3FQ7 - chains A and B; structure by X-ray diffraction, 2.15 A resolution.

# Chain A
Name: Glutamate-1-semialdehyde 2,1-aminomutase
From: Synechococcus elongatus PCC 6301
Notes: EC 5.4.3.8; fragment: sequence database residues 7-433
Reference sequence: P24630 (GSA_SYNP6); residues 1007-1433 here correspond to UniProt positions 7-433 (UniProt number = residue number - 1000)
Chain sequence (427 residues; numbered 1007 to 1433; the number before each row is that of its first residue):
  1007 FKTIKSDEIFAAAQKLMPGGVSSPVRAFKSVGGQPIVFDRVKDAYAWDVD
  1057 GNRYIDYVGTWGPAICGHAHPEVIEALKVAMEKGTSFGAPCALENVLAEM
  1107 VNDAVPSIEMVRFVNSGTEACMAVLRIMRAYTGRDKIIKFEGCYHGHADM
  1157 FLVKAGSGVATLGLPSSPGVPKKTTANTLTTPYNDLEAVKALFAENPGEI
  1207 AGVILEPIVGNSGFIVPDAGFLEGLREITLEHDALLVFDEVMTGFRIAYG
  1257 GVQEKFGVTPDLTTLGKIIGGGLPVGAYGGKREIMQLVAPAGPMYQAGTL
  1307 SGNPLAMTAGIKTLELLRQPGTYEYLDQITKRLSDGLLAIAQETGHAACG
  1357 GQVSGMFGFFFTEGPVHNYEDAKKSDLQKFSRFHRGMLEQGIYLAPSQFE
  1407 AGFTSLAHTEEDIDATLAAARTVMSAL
Sequence notes: conflict N1108 (Ile108 in P24630), I1133 (Leu133 in P24630), S1172 (Asp172 in P24630), K1179 (Ser179 in P24630), T1187 (Ala187 in P24630), G1327 (Ala327 in P24630)
Residues lining bound ligands:
  - PXG (3-[O-phosphonopyridoxyl]--amino-benzoic acid), molecule 1: S1029, V1031, W1067, S1122, G1123, T1124, C1127, Y1150, H1151, G1152, S1163, E1212, N1217, D1245, V1247, M1248, K1273, E1406
  - PXG, molecule 2: E1125, A1303, G1304, T1305

# Chain B
Name: Glutamate-1-semialdehyde 2,1-aminomutase
From: Synechococcus elongatus PCC 6301
Notes: EC 5.4.3.8; fragment: sequence database residues 7-433
Reference sequence: P24630 (GSA_SYNP6); residues 2007-2433 here correspond to UniProt positions 7-433 (UniProt number = residue number - 2000)
Chain sequence (427 residues; numbered 2007 to 2433; the number before each row is that of its first residue):
  2007 FKTIKSDEIFAAAQKLMPGGVSSPVRAFKSVGGQPIVFDRVKDAYAWDVD
  2057 GNRYIDYVGTWGPAICGHAHPEVIEALKVAMEKGTSFGAPCALENVLAEM
  2107 VNDAVPSIEMVRFVNSGTEACMAVLRIMRAYTGRDKIIKFEGCYHGHADM
  2157 FLVKAGSGVATLGLPSSPGVPKKTTANTLTTPYNDLEAVKALFAENPGEI
  2207 AGVILEPIVGNSGFIVPDAGFLEGLREITLEHDALLVFDEVMTGFRIAYG
  2257 GVQEKFGVTPDLTTLGKIIGGGLPVGAYGGKREIMQLVAPAGPMYQAGTL
  2307 SGNPLAMTAGIKTLELLRQPGTYEYLDQITKRLSDGLLAIAQETGHAACG
  2357 GQVSGMFGFFFTEGPVHNYEDAKKSDLQKFSRFHRGMLEQGIYLAPSQFE
  2407 AGFTSLAHTEEDIDATLAAARTVMSAL
Sequence notes: conflict N2108 (Ile108 in P24630), I2133 (Leu133 in P24630), S2172 (Asp172 in P24630), K2179 (Ser179 in P24630), T2187 (Ala187 in P24630), G2327 (Ala327 in P24630)
Residues lining bound ligands:
  - PXG (3-[O-phosphonopyridoxyl]--amino-benzoic acid), molecule 1: S2029, V2031, W2067, S2122, G2123, T2124, C2127, Y2150, H2151, G2152, E2212, N2217, D2245, V2247, M2248, K2273, E2406
  - PXG, molecule 2: E2125, A2303, G2304, T2305

# Chain A / chain B interface
Pairs across the interface - 218 pairs, chain A then chain B:
  I1015(A) - N2101(B)  hydrogen bond (backbone-side chain)
  A1018(A) - N2101(B)
  A1019(A) - N2101(B)
  Q1020(A) - M2116(B)
  K1021(A) - M2116(B)
  L1022(A) - N2101(B)
  L1022(A) - N2108(B)
  L1022(A) - M2116(B)
  L1022(A) - V2117(B)  hydrogen bond (backbone-backbone)
  M1023(A) - M2116(B)  hydrophobic
  M1023(A) - V2117(B)
  P1024(A) - M2116(B)
  P1024(A) - V2117(B)
  P1024(A) - R2118(B)  hydrogen bond (backbone-side chain)
  P1024(A) - M2291(B)
  P1024(A) - V2294(B)
  P1024(A) - P2296(B)
  P1024(A) - A2297(B)
  G1025(A) - P2296(B)
  G1025(A) - A2297(B)
  V1027(A) - R2118(B)  hydrogen bond (backbone-side chain)
  V1027(A) - P2296(B)
  S1028(A) - E2100(B)  hydrogen bond
  S1028(A) - R2118(B)  hydrogen bond (backbone-side chain)
  S1028(A) - S2307(B)
  S1028(A) - G2308(B)
  S1029(A) - A2303(B)
  S1029(A) - G2304(B)  hydrogen bond (side chain-backbone)
  P1030(A) - A2295(B)  hydrophobic
  P1030(A) - P2296(B)
  P1030(A) - Y2301(B)  hydrophobic
  P1030(A) - Q2302(B)
  P1030(A) - A2303(B)
  R1032(A) - G2094(B)
  R1032(A) - A2095(B)
  R1032(A) - E2100(B)  salt bridge
  R1032(A) - G2304(B)
  R1032(A) - T2305(B)  hydrogen bond (side chain-backbone)
  R1032(A) - S2307(B)  hydrogen bond (side chain-backbone)
  A1033(A) - P2296(B)  hydrophobic
  K1035(A) - P2296(B)  hydrogen bond (side chain-backbone)
  I1042(A) - P2096(B)
  V1043(A) - P2096(B)
  V1043(A) - C2097(B)  hydrophobic
  V1043(A) - A2098(B)
  F1044(A) - F2093(B)  hydrophobic
  F1044(A) - A2095(B)  hydrophobic
  F1044(A) - P2096(B)  hydrogen bond (backbone-backbone)
  F1044(A) - C2097(B)
  D1045(A) - K2089(B)  salt bridge
  D1045(A) - F2093(B)
  R1046(A) - K2089(B)
  R1046(A) - F2093(B)
  V1047(A) - K2089(B)  hydrogen bond (backbone-backbone)
  V1047(A) - G2090(B)
  V1047(A) - F2093(B)  hydrophobic
  T1066(A) - S2092(B)  hydrogen bond
  T1066(A) - F2093(B)
  T1066(A) - G2094(B)  hydrogen bond (side chain-backbone)
  T1066(A) - T2305(B)
  W1067(A) - G2094(B)  hydrogen bond (side chain-backbone)
  W1067(A) - T2305(B)
  A1075(A) - G2090(B)
  I1080(A) - M2087(B)
  I1080(A) - E2088(B)
  L1083(A) - M2087(B)  hydrophobic
  K1084(A) - K2084(B)  hydrogen bond (side chain-backbone)
  K1084(A) - E2088(B)  salt bridge
  M1087(A) - I2080(B)
  M1087(A) - L2083(B)  hydrophobic
  M1087(A) - M2087(B)  hydrophobic
  E1088(A) - I2080(B)
  E1088(A) - K2084(B)  salt bridge
  K1089(A) - D2045(B)  salt bridge
  K1089(A) - R2046(B)
  K1089(A) - V2047(B)  hydrogen bond (backbone-backbone)
  G1090(A) - V2047(B)
  T1091(A) - G2278(B)  hydrogen bond (side chain-backbone)
  T1091(A) - L2279(B)
  S1092(A) - T2066(B)  hydrogen bond
  S1092(A) - G2278(B)
  F1093(A) - F2044(B)  hydrophobic
  F1093(A) - D2045(B)
  F1093(A) - R2046(B)
  F1093(A) - V2047(B)  hydrophobic
  F1093(A) - T2066(B)
  G1094(A) - R2032(B)
  G1094(A) - T2066(B)  hydrogen bond (backbone-side chain)
  G1094(A) - W2067(B)  hydrogen bond (backbone-side chain)
  A1095(A) - R2032(B)
  A1095(A) - F2044(B)  hydrophobic
  A1095(A) - Y2399(B)
  P1096(A) - I2042(B)
  P1096(A) - V2043(B)
  P1096(A) - F2044(B)  hydrogen bond (backbone-backbone)
  C1097(A) - V2043(B)  hydrophobic
  C1097(A) - F2044(B)
  A1098(A) - V2043(B)
  E1100(A) - S2028(B)  hydrogen bond
  E1100(A) - R2032(B)  salt bridge
  N1101(A) - I2015(B)  hydrogen bond (side chain-backbone)
  N1101(A) - A2018(B)
  N1101(A) - A2019(B)
  N1101(A) - L2022(B)
  N1101(A) - M2023(B)
  A1104(A) - L2022(B)  hydrophobic
  A1104(A) - M2023(B)  hydrophobic
  N1108(A) - L2022(B)
  M1116(A) - Q2020(B)
  M1116(A) - K2021(B)
  M1116(A) - L2022(B)
  M1116(A) - M2023(B)
  M1116(A) - P2024(B)
  V1117(A) - L2022(B)  hydrogen bond (backbone-backbone)
  V1117(A) - M2023(B)
  V1117(A) - P2024(B)
  R1118(A) - P2024(B)  hydrogen bond (side chain-backbone)
  R1118(A) - V2027(B)  hydrogen bond (side chain-backbone)
  R1118(A) - S2028(B)  hydrogen bond (side chain-backbone)
  F1119(A) - S2028(B)
  S1122(A) - E2125(B)  hydrogen bond
  T1124(A) - E2125(B)
  T1124(A) - M2128(B)
  E1125(A) - S2122(B)  hydrogen bond
  E1125(A) - T2124(B)
  M1128(A) - T2124(B)
  M1128(A) - M2128(B)  hydrophobic
  M1128(A) - H2153(B)
  R1132(A) - H2153(B)
  R1132(A) - A2154(B)  hydrogen bond (side chain-backbone)
  R1132(A) - D2155(B)  salt bridge
  R1132(A) - G2175(B)
  R1132(A) - V2176(B)
  R1135(A) - D2155(B)  salt bridge
  R1135(A) - G2175(B)
  R1135(A) - P2177(B)
  A1136(A) - G2175(B)
  D1141(A) - P2177(B)
  D1141(A) - K2178(B)  salt bridge
  Y1150(A) - Y2301(B)
  Y1150(A) - A2303(B)
  H1153(A) - M2128(B)
  H1153(A) - R2132(B)  hydrogen bond (backbone-side chain)
  H1153(A) - Q2302(B)
  H1153(A) - A2303(B)  hydrogen bond (side chain-backbone)
  D1155(A) - R2132(B)  salt bridge
  D1155(A) - M2156(B)
  L1158(A) - R2132(B)
  S1163(A) - Y2301(B)
  G1164(A) - Y2301(B)  hydrogen bond (backbone-side chain)
  V1165(A) - Y2301(B)
  L1168(A) - P2296(B)  hydrophobic
  L1170(A) - P2299(B)
  L1170(A) - Y2301(B)  hydrophobic
  S1173(A) - M2300(B)
  S1173(A) - Y2301(B)  hydrogen bond (side chain-backbone)
  P1174(A) - R2132(B)
  P1174(A) - P2299(B)
  P1174(A) - M2300(B)
  G1175(A) - R2132(B)
  G1175(A) - R2135(B)  hydrogen bond (backbone-side chain)
  G1175(A) - A2136(B)
  P1177(A) - R2135(B)
  P1177(A) - D2141(B)
  P1177(A) - N2183(B)
  K1179(A) - K2179(B)  hydrogen bond (backbone-side chain)
  K1179(A) - N2183(B)
  T1180(A) - M2156(B)
  T1180(A) - T2180(B)
  K1273(A) - T2305(B)  hydrogen bond
  G1278(A) - T2091(B)  hydrogen bond (backbone-side chain)
  G1278(A) - S2092(B)
  G1278(A) - L2306(B)
  L1279(A) - L2306(B)
  L1279(A) - L2311(B)  hydrophobic
  P1280(A) - N2121(B)
  P1280(A) - P2280(B)  hydrophobic
  P1280(A) - L2306(B)
  P1280(A) - N2309(B)
  M1291(A) - P2024(B)
  V1294(A) - P2024(B)  hydrophobic
  A1295(A) - P2030(B)
  P1296(A) - P2024(B)
  P1296(A) - G2025(B)
  P1296(A) - V2027(B)
  P1296(A) - P2030(B)
  P1296(A) - A2033(B)  hydrophobic
  P1296(A) - K2035(B)  hydrogen bond (backbone-side chain)
  A1297(A) - G2025(B)
  P1299(A) - S2173(B)
  P1299(A) - P2174(B)
  M1300(A) - P2174(B)
  Y1301(A) - P2030(B)  hydrophobic
  Y1301(A) - Y2150(B)  hydrophobic
  Y1301(A) - H2153(B)
  Y1301(A) - S2163(B)  hydrogen bond
  Y1301(A) - G2164(B)  hydrogen bond (side chain-backbone)
  Y1301(A) - V2165(B)  hydrophobic
  Q1302(A) - P2030(B)
  Q1302(A) - H2153(B)
  A1303(A) - S2029(B)
  A1303(A) - P2030(B)
  A1303(A) - Y2150(B)
  A1303(A) - H2153(B)  hydrogen bond (backbone-side chain)
  G1304(A) - S2029(B)  hydrogen bond (backbone-side chain)
  G1304(A) - R2032(B)  hydrogen bond (backbone-side chain)
  T1305(A) - R2032(B)  hydrogen bond (backbone-side chain)
  T1305(A) - T2066(B)
  T1305(A) - W2067(B)
  T1305(A) - K2273(B)  hydrogen bond
  L1306(A) - G2278(B)
  L1306(A) - L2279(B)
  L1306(A) - P2280(B)
  S1307(A) - S2028(B)
  S1307(A) - R2032(B)  hydrogen bond (backbone-side chain)
  G1308(A) - S2028(B)
  N1309(A) - P2280(B)
  L1311(A) - L2279(B)  hydrophobic
Other interface residues (no listed pair), chain A (103 interface residues in all): P1069, H1074, E1105, E1115, N1121, A1154, V1176, N1183, G1277, R1288, Y1399
Other interface residues (no listed pair), chain B (104 interface residues in all): H2074, A2075, A2104, E2105, E2115, F2119, L2158, A2182, G2277, R2288, G2298

# In short
103 residues of chain A face 104 of chain B across their interface; the contacts include 48 hydrogen bonds and
10 salt bridges. Polar pairs include R1032(A)-E2100(B), D1045(A)-K2089(B) and K1084(A)-E2088(B). Compound PXG
is bound between chain A and chain B.
Both chains are Glutamate-1-semialdehyde 2,1-aminomutase (Synechococcus elongatus PCC 6301). Entry 3FQ7
(Gabaculine complex of GSAM) was determined by X-ray diffraction (same publication as 3FQ8 and 3FQA).
